PDB entry 7U19 | electron microscopy, 3.70 A resolution | chains F and G of the 11 polymer chains in the assembly

Chain F (and G):
Protein: Proliferating cell nuclear antigen
Source organism: Saccharomyces cerevisiae
Notes: chain G of this document is another copy of the same molecule, construct and numbering; everything in this record applies to it too
UniProtKB: P15873 (PCNA_YEAST); residues 1-258 here = UniProt positions 1-258
Sequence (264 residues; row label = number of the first residue in the row; numbers below 1 keep their minus sign (Gly-5 is residue -5)):
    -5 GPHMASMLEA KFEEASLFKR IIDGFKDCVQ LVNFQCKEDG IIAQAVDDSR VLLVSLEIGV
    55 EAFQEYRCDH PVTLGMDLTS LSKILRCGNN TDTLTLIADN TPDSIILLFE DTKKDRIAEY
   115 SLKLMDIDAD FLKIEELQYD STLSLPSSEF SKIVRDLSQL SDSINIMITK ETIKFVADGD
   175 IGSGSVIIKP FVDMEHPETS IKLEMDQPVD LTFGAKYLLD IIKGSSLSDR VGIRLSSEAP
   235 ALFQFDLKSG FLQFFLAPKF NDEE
Not modelled in the structure: -5 to 0, 256-258
Sequence notes: expression tag (-5 to 0)

Interface between chain F and chain G:
Contacting residue pairs - 29 pairs, chain F then chain G:
  Glu143(F) with Lys108(G), salt bridge; Arg110(G), salt bridge
  Lys146(F) with Cys81(G), hydrogen bond (side chain-backbone); Asn83(G)
  Asp150(F) with Arg80(G); Cys81(G), hydrogen bond (side chain-backbone)
  Leu151(F) with Tyr114(G), hydrophobic
  Gln153(F) with Arg80(G)
  Leu154(F) with Ile78(G), hydrophobic
  Gly173(F) with Lys117(G)
  Asp174(F) with Lys117(G)
  Ile175(F) with Leu116(G); Lys117(G), hydrogen bond (backbone-backbone)
  Gly176(F) with Ser115(G); Lys117(G)
  Ser177(F) with Tyr114(G); Ser115(G), hydrogen bond
  Gly178(F) with Glu113(G); Tyr114(G)
  Ser179(F) with Ala112(G); Glu113(G), hydrogen bond (backbone-backbone)
  Val180(F) with Ile111(G); Ala112(G), hydrophobic; Tyr114(G)
  Ile181(F) with Arg110(G); Ile111(G), hydrogen bond (backbone-backbone)
  Ile182(F) with Arg110(G)
  Lys183(F) with Asp109(G)
  Thr193(F) with Lys108(G)
Also at the interface, not in a pair above, chain F (20 interface residues in all): Ile147, Phe185
Also at the interface, not in a pair above, chain G (16 interface residues in all): Ser74, Lys77

Overview:
20 residues of chain F and 16 residues of chain G are in contact; the contacts include 6 hydrogen bonds and 2
salt bridges. Among the polar pairs are Glu143(F)-Lys108(G), Glu143(F)-Arg110(G) and Lys146(F)-Cys81(G).
Chain F and chain G are both Proliferating cell nuclear antigen (Saccharomyces cerevisiae); the structure,
RFC:PCNA bound to nicked DNA, was determined by electron microscopy (same publication as 7U1A and 7U1P).
